Entry 1I00 (X-ray diffraction, 2.50 A resolution); this record covers chains A and B.

# Chain A (and B)
Name: Thymidylate synthase
Source organism: Homo sapiens
Notes: EC 2.1.1.45; chain B of this document is another copy of the same molecule, construct and numbering; everything in this record applies to it too
Reference sequence: P04818 (TYSY_HUMAN); residue numbers follow UniProt; this construct covers 1-6, 30-313
Chain sequence (290 residues; numbered 1 to 313; 23 numbers in that range are skipped by the numbering (no residue carries them; nothing is unmodelled there); the number before each row is that of its first residue):
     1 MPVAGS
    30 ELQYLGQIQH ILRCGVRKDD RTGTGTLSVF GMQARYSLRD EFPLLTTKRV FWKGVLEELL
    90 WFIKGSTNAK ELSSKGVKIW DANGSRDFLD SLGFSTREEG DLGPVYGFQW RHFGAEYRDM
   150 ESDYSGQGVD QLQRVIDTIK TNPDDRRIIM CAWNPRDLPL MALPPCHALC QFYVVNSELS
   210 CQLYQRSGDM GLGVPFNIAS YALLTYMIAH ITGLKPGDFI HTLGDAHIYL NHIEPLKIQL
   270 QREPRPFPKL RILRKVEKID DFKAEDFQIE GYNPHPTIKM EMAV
Disordered / not traced: 1-5, 307-313
Ligand contacts:
  - tomudex (D16): Phe80, Glu87, Ile108, Trp109, Asp218, Leu221, Gly222, Phe225, Tyr258
  - 2'-deoxyuridine 5'-monophosphate (UMP): Arg50, Trp109, Tyr135, Leu192, Cys195, His196, Gln214, Arg215, Ser216, Gly217, Asp218, Gly222, Val223, Asn226, His256, Tyr258
UniProt features mapped onto this chain:
  - active site: Cys195 (Nucleophile)
  - binding site (dUMP): Arg50, Arg175, Arg176, Cys195, His196, Arg215 to Asp218, Asn226, His256 to Tyr258
  - binding site ((6R)-5,10-methylene-5,6,7,8-tetrahydrofolate): Asp218, Ala312
  - modified residue: Ser114 (Phosphoserine)
  - cross-link (Glycyl lysine isopeptide (Lys-Gly)): Lys287 (interchain with G-Cter in SUMO2), Lys292 (interchain with G-Cter in SUMO2), Lys308 (interchain with G-Cter in SUMO2)
Reported in the primary citation:
  - conformationally variable residues (loop rearrangement, side-chain flip): Arg50, Trp109, Asn112, Gly217 to Val223, Tyr258 to Arg271
  - binding site for tomudex: Phe80, Ile108, Trp109, Asp218, Leu221, Gly222, Phe225
  - binding site for 2'-deoxyuridine 5'-monophosphate: Arg50, Glu87, Arg175, Arg176, Cys195, His196, Arg215, Ser216, Asp218, Asn226, His256
  - catalytic residues: Cys195

# How chain A and chain B interact
Residue-residue contacts (103; chain A residue first):
  Val45(A) with Val204(B), hydrophobic; Asn205(B)
  Arg46(A) with Val204(B)
  Lys47(A) with Asp173(B), hydrogen bond (side chain-backbone); Arg175(B); Tyr202(B); Val203(B)
  Asp48(A) with Asp173(B)
  Asp49(A) with Arg175(B), salt bridge
  Arg50(A) with Arg176(B)
  Ser57(A) with Tyr202(B), hydrogen bond
  Val58(A) with Tyr202(B)
  Phe59(A) with Arg64(B), hydrogen bond (backbone-side chain); Gln200(B); Tyr202(B), hydrophobic; Ser209(B); Cys210(B); Gln211(B); Ile249(B)
  Gly60(A) with Gln62(B), hydrogen bond (backbone-side chain); Arg64(B), hydrogen bond (backbone-side chain); Gln211(B); Ile249(B)
  Met61(A) with Gln62(B)
  Gln62(A) with Gly60(B), hydrogen bond (side chain-backbone); Met61(B); Gln62(B)
  Arg64(A) with Phe59(B), hydrogen bond (side chain-backbone); Gly60(B), hydrogen bond (side chain-backbone)
  Phe142(A) with Asn183(B); Pro184(B)
  Gly143(A) with Arg185(B), hydrogen bond (backbone-side chain)
  Val158(A) with Pro184(B)
  Gln160(A) with Pro184(B)
  Asp173(A) with Lys47(B), hydrogen bond (backbone-side chain); Asp48(B)
  Arg175(A) with Lys47(B); Asp49(B), salt bridge; Arg215(B), hydrogen bond (backbone-side chain); Ser216(B), hydrogen bond; Asp254(B); His256(B), hydrogen bond; Tyr258(B), hydrogen bond
  Arg176(A) with Arg50(B); Trp182(B); Leu192(B); Pro193(B); Arg215(B)
  Ile178(A) with Trp182(B); Arg215(B)
  Cys180(A) with Cys180(B), hydrophobic; Trp182(B)
  Trp182(A) with Arg176(B); Ile178(B); Cys180(B)
  Pro184(A) with Phe142(B); Gln160(B)
  Arg185(A) with Gly143(B)
  Leu192(A) with Arg176(B)
  Pro193(A) with Arg176(B)
  Leu198(A) with Ala197(B), hydrophobic; Tyr213(B), hydrophobic
  Gln200(A) with Phe59(B); Tyr213(B), hydrogen bond; Arg215(B); Gly253(B)
  Tyr202(A) with Val45(B); Lys47(B); Ser57(B), hydrogen bond; Phe59(B), hydrophobic; Asp254(B)
  Val203(A) with Lys47(B)
  Val204(A) with Val45(B), hydrophobic; Arg46(B)
  Asn205(A) with Val45(B)
  Ser209(A) with Phe59(B)
  Cys210(A) with Phe59(B)
  Gln211(A) with Phe59(B); Gly60(B); Tyr213(B), hydrogen bond; Thr251(B); Leu252(B); Gly253(B)
  Tyr213(A) with Gln200(B), hydrogen bond; Gln211(B), hydrogen bond; Tyr213(B), hydrophobic
  Arg215(A) with Arg175(B), hydrogen bond (side chain-backbone); Arg176(B); Ile178(B); Gln200(B), hydrogen bond (backbone-side chain)
  Ser216(A) with Arg175(B)
  Ile249(A) with Phe59(B); Gly60(B)
  Thr251(A) with Gln62(B); Gln211(B); Thr251(B)
  Leu252(A) with Gln211(B)
  Gly253(A) with Gln200(B); Gln211(B)
  Asp254(A) with Arg175(B); Tyr202(B)
  His256(A) with Arg175(B), hydrogen bond
  Tyr258(A) with Arg175(B), hydrogen bond
Also at the interface, not in a pair above, chain A (52 interface residues in all): Thr55, Ala144, Asp174, Asn183, Ala197, Phe201
Also at the interface, not in a pair above, chain B (51 interface residues in all): Thr55, Val58, Val158, Pro172, Leu198, Phe201

# Overview
52 residues of chain A and 51 residues of chain B are in contact, with 23 hydrogen bonds and 2 salt bridges.
Polar contacts include Asp49(A)-Arg175(B), Lys47(A)-Asp173(B) and Ser57(A)-Tyr202(B). Chain A binds
2'-deoxyuridine 5'-monophosphate and tomudex. The paper reports the catalytic residue Cys195(A); a binding
site for 2'-deoxyuridine 5'-monophosphate at Arg50(A), Glu87(A) and Arg175(A) among others.
Chain A and chain B are both Thymidylate synthase (Homo sapiens); the structure, Crystal structure of human
thymidylate synthase, ternary complex with dump and tomudex, was determined by X-ray diffraction (same
publication as 1HZW).
